Entry 1AOM (X-ray diffraction, 1.80 A resolution); this record covers chains A and B.

Chain A (and B):
Molecule: Nitrite reductase
Source organism: Paracoccus pantotrophus
Notes: chain B of this document is another copy of the same molecule, construct and numbering; everything in this record applies to it too
Reference sequence: P72181 (NIRS_PARPN); residues 1-567 here correspond to UniProt positions 30-596 (UniProt number = residue number + 29)
Chain sequence (567 residues; each row starts with the number of its first residue):
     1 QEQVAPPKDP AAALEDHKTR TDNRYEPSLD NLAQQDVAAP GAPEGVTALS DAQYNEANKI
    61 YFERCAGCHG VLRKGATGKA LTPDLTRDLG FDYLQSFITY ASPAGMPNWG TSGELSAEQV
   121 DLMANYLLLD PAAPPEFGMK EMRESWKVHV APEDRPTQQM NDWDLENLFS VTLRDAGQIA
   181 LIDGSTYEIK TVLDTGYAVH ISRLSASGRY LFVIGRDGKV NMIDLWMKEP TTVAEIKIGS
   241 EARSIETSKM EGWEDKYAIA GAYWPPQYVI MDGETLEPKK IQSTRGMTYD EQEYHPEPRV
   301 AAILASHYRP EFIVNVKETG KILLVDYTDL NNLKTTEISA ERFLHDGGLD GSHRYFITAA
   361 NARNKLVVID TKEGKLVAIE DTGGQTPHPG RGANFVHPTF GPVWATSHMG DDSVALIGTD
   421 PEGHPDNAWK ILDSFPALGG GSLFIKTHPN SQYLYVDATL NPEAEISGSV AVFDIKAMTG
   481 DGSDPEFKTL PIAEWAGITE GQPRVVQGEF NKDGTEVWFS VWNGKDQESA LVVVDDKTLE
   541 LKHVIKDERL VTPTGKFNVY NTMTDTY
Not modelled in the structure: 1-128 (chain B: 1-8)
Sequence notes: conflict Met160 (Glu189 in P72181), Ser185 (Thr214 in P72181), Thr191 (Ser220 in P72181), Asn331 (Asp360 in P72181)
Metal / ion sites: heme d Fe: His200 (together with nitrogen dioxide)
Small-molecule neighbours:
  - nitrogen dioxide (2NO): His200, His345, His388, Phe444
  - heme d (DHE): Arg174, His200, Ile201, Arg203, Arg216, Arg243, Ser244, Ile245, Tyr263, Ala301, Ala302, Ile303, His345, Arg391, Leu443, Phe444, Val506, Gln507, Trp522, Thr554, Gly555, Phe557

Chain A / chain B interface:
Pairs across the interface (60; chain A residue first):
  Glu136(A) with Tyr294(B)
  Gly138(A) with Gln292(B)
  Met139(A) with Glu291(B); Gln292(B), hydrogen bond (backbone-backbone)
  Lys279(A) with Gln292(B), hydrogen bond (backbone-side chain)
  Lys280(A) with Gln292(B); Glu337(B), salt bridge
  Ile281(A) with Met287(B); Gln292(B), hydrogen bond (backbone-side chain)
  Gln282(A) with Glu337(B), hydrogen bond
  Ser283(A) with Gly286(B); Tyr294(B)
  Arg285(A) with Tyr294(B)
  Gly286(A) with Ser283(B)
  Met287(A) with Ile281(B)
  Glu291(A) with Met139(B)
  Gln292(A) with Gly138(B); Met139(B), hydrogen bond (backbone-backbone); Lys279(B), hydrogen bond (side chain-backbone); Lys280(B); Ile281(B), hydrogen bond (side chain-backbone)
  Glu293(A) with Gly138(B); Met139(B), hydrogen bond (side chain-backbone); Lys140(B), hydrogen bond (side chain-backbone); Glu141(B)
  Tyr294(A) with Glu136(B); Ser283(B); Arg285(B); Tyr294(B)
  Asp329(A) with Lys375(B), salt bridge
  Asn331(A) with Glu337(B); Ile338(B); Ser339(B), hydrogen bond (backbone-backbone)
  Asn332(A) with Thr336(B); Glu337(B); Ile338(B); Gly374(B); Lys375(B); Leu376(B), hydrogen bond (side chain-backbone)
  Leu333(A) with Thr335(B); Thr336(B); Glu337(B), hydrogen bond (backbone-backbone)
  Lys334(A) with Thr335(B); Thr336(B), hydrogen bond
  Thr335(A) with Leu333(B); Lys334(B); Thr335(B), hydrogen bond (backbone-backbone)
  Thr336(A) with Leu333(B); Lys334(B)
  Glu337(A) with Gln282(B), hydrogen bond; Asn331(B); Asn332(B); Leu333(B), hydrogen bond (backbone-backbone)
  Ile338(A) with Asn331(B); Asn332(B)
  Ser339(A) with Lys280(B), hydrogen bond; Asn331(B), hydrogen bond (backbone-backbone)
  Gly374(A) with Asn332(B)
  Lys375(A) with Asn332(B)
  Leu376(A) with Asn332(B), hydrogen bond (backbone-side chain)
Interface residues without a listed pair, chain B (29 interface residues in all): Asp329

Summary:
The interface between chain A and chain B involves 28 residues on one side and 29 on the other, with 19
hydrogen bonds and 2 salt bridges. Polar contacts include Lys280(A)-Glu337(B), Asp329(A)-Lys375(B) and
Lys279(A)-Gln292(B). Ligands of chain A: heme d and nitrogen dioxide.
Both chains are Nitrite reductase (Paracoccus pantotrophus). Entry 1AOM (Substrate and product bound to
cytochrome CD1 nitrite reductase) was determined by X-ray diffraction together with 1AOQ and 1AOF from the
same study.
